3WWH - chain A; structure by X-ray diffraction, 1.65 A resolution.

[Chain A]
Protein: (R)-amine transaminase
Source organism: Arthrobacter sp. KNK168
Notes: EC 2.6.1.18
UniProtKB: F7J696 (F7J696_9MICC); residue numbers follow UniProt; this construct covers 1-330
Sequence (330 residues; numbered 1 to 330; the number before each row is that of its first residue):
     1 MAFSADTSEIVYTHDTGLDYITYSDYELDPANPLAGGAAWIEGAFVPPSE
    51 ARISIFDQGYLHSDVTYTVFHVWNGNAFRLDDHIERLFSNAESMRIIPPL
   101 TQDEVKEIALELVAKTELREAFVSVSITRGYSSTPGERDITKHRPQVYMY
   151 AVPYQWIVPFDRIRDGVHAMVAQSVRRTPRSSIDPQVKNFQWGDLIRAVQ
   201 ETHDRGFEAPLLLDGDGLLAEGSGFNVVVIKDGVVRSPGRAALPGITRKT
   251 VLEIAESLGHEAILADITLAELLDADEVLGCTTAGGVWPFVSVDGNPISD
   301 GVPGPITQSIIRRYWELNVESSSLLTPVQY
Not modelled in the structure: 1
Glycans and other covalent adducts: pyridoxal phosphate (PLP) linked to Lys188
Ligand contacts: pyridoxal phosphate (PLP): Tyr67, His83, Arg86, Arg177, Trp192, Leu195, Glu221, Gly222, Gly224, Phe225, Asn226, Leu243, Gly245, Ile246, Thr247, Arg248, Cys281, Thr282, Thr283
From the paper describing this entry:
  - mutagenesis - R138A (350-fold), R138Q (500-fold): decreased catalytic activity on pyruvate
  - mutagenesis - R138A, R138Q: decreased catalytic activity on benzylacetone
  - self-association interface (contacts with another copy of this molecule); pairs are residue here / residue on that copy: Gly136-Val152
  - mutagenesis - G136F (40-fold), G136H (40-fold), G136W (40-fold), G136Y (40-fold): decreased catalytic activity
  - binding site for pyridoxal phosphate: Lys188
  - specificity-determining residues: Arg129 to Pro145 (proposed by the authors, not directly observed)

[Summary]
Covalently linked pyridoxal phosphate: at Lys188. The paper reports a binding site for pyridoxal phosphate at
Lys188; G136F, G136H and G136W, among others, reduce catalytic activity; 6 substitutions were tested in all.
Chain A is (R)-amine transaminase (Arthrobacter sp. KNK168); the structure, Crystal structure of the first
R-stereoselective -transaminase identified from Arthrobacter sp. KNK168 (FERM-BP-5228), was determined by
X-ray diffraction, deposited together with 3WWI and 3WWJ.
